6OFG - chains J and E of the 18 polymer chains in the assembly; structure by electron microscopy, 2.90 A resolution.

Chain J (and E):
Molecule: Protein PrgI
From: Salmonella typhimurium (strain SL1344)
Notes: chain E of this document is another copy of the same molecule, construct and numbering; everything in this record applies to it too
UniProtKB: A0A0H3NF82 (A0A0H3NF82_SALTS); numbering as in UniProt (aligned over 1-80)
Chain sequence (83 residues; each row starts with the number of its first residue; numbers below 1 keep their minus sign (Gly-2 is residue -2)):
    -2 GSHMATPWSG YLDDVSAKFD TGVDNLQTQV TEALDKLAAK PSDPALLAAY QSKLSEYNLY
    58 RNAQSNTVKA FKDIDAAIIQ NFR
Not modelled in the structure: -2 to 2
Construct notes: expression tag (-2 to 0); engineered mutation Ala67 (Val in A0A0H3NF82)
Reported in the primary citation:
  - mutagenesis - D10A, D11A, V20A, S49A, E53A, N55A, R58A, N63A, N78A: unchanged binding to SipD
  - mutagenesis - L31A, L56A: abolished binding to SipD
  - mutagenesis - Q77M, R80E: decreased signaling in response to SipB
  - mutagenesis - K66E, D70K: decreased localization to needle filaments
  - mutagenesis - K66E, D70K: abolished growth in response to invasion of cultured epithelial cells
  - mutagenesis - V65A: abolished stability
  - mutagenesis - R80K: increased signaling

How chain J and chain E interact:
Pairs across the interface - 29 pairs, chain J then chain E:
  Thr28(J) - Lys15(E)
  Leu31(J) - Val12(E)  hydrophobic
  Leu31(J) - Lys15(E)
  Leu31(J) - Phe16(E)  hydrophobic
  Asp32(J) - Lys15(E)
  Ala35(J) - Lys15(E)
  Ala35(J) - Phe16(E)  hydrophobic
  Ala35(J) - Gly19(E)
  Ala35(J) - Val20(E)  hydrogen bond (backbone-backbone)
  Ala36(J) - Gly19(E)
  Pro38(J) - Glu53(E)
  Pro38(J) - Leu56(E)
  Ser39(J) - Glu53(E)  hydrogen bond
  Ser39(J) - Leu56(E)
  Tyr47(J) - Thr64(E)
  Tyr47(J) - Phe68(E)
  Leu51(J) - Ala67(E)  hydrophobic
  Leu51(J) - Phe68(E)  hydrophobic
  Tyr54(J) - Phe68(E)  hydrophobic
  Tyr54(J) - Ile71(E)  hydrophobic
  Asn55(J) - Ile71(E)
  Arg58(J) - Ile71(E)
  Asn59(J) - Ala74(E)
  Ser62(J) - Ala74(E)
  Ser62(J) - Ile75(E)
  Ser62(J) - Asn78(E)  hydrogen bond
  Asn63(J) - Asn78(E)  hydrogen bond
  Lys66(J) - Asn78(E)
  Lys66(J) - Arg80(E)
Other interface residues (no listed pair), chain J (17 interface residues in all): Val27
Other interface residues (no listed pair), chain E (16 interface residues in all): Tyr57

Summary:
Chain J and chain E form an interface of 17 and 16 residues respectively, with 4 hydrogen bonds. Polar pairs
include Ser39(J)-Glu53(E), Ser62(J)-Asn78(E) and Asn63(J)-Asn78(E). The paper reports that L31A and L56A of
chain J abolish binding to SipD; Q77M and R80E of chain J reduce signaling in response to SipB; 17
substitutions were tested in all.
Chain J and chain E are both Protein PrgI (Salmonella typhimurium (strain SL1344)); the structure, In vitro
polymerized PrgI V67A filaments, was determined by electron microscopy, deposited together with 6OFE, 6OFF and
6OFH.
